8UWL - chains A and B of the 5 polymer chains in the assembly; structure by electron microscopy, 2.80 A resolution.

Chain A:
Molecule: 5-hydroxytryptamine receptor 2A
From: Homo sapiens
UniProt: P28223 (5HT2A_HUMAN); numbering as in UniProt (aligned over 66-404)
Amino-acid sequence (339 residues; row label = number of the first residue in the row):
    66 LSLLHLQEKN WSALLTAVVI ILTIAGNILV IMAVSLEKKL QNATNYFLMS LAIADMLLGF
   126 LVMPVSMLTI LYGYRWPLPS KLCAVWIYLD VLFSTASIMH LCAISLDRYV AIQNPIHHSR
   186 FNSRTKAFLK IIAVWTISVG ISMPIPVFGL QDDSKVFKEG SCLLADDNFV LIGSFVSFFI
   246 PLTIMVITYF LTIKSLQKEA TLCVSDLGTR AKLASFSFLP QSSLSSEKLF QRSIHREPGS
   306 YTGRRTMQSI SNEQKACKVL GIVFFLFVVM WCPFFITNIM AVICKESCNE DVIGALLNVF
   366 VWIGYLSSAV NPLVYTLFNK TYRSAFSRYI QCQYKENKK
Disordered / not traced: 66-76, 267-311, 398-404
Disulfides: Cys-148/Cys-227
Residues lining bound ligands: lisuride (H8G; N,N-diethyl-N'-[(8alpha)-6-methyl-9,10-didehydroergolin-8-yl]urea): Val-127, Trp-151, Ile-152, Asp-155, Val-156, Ser-159, Thr-160, Cys-227, Leu-229, Phe-234, Ser-239, Ser-242, Trp-336, Phe-339, Phe-340, Val-366, Tyr-370
Swiss-Prot annotation at these positions:
  - motif: Asp-172 to Tyr-174 (DRY motif), Asn-376 to Tyr-380 (NPxxY motif)
  - binding site (serotonin): Asp-155, Asn-343
  - site: Leu-229 (Hydrophobic barrier that decreases the speed of ligand binding and dissociation)
  - modified residue: Ser-280 (Phosphoserine)
  - mutagenesis: Trp-151 (W151A/F: Decreased ability to bind serotonin and psilocybin), Asp-155 (D155A: Abolished binding to serotonin and psilocybin), Leu-229 (L229A: Strongly increases dissociation of bound lysergic acid diethylamine, without affecting binding affinity ...), Ser-239 (S239A: Decreased ability to bind serotonin and psilocybin), Ser-242 (S242A: Decreased ability to bind serotonin and psilocybin), Ser-280 (S280A: Increased ability of hallucinogens to desensitize the receptor; S280D: Reduced receptor desensitization by nonhallucinogenic agonists), Leu-362 (L362A: Decreased ability to bind serotonin and psilocybin)
What the authors report for this chain:
  - binding site for lisuride: Asp-155, Ser-242
  - conformationally variable residues (side-chain flip): Trp-151, Phe-234

Chain B:
Molecule: G protein subunit q (Gi2-mini-Gq chimera)
From: Homo sapiens
Amino-acid sequence (246 residues; row label = number of the first residue in the row):
     1 MGSTVSAEDK AAAERSKMID KNLREDGEKA RRTLRLLLLG ADNSGKSTIV KQMRILHGGS
    61 GGSGGTSGIF ETKFQVDKVN FHMFDVGGQR DERRKWIQCF NDVTAIIFVV DSSDYNRLQE
   121 ALNDFKSIWN NRWLRTISVI LFLNKQDLLA EKVLAGKSKI EDYFPEFARY TTPEDATPEP
   181 GEDPRVTRAK YFIRKEFVDI STASGDGRHI CYPHFTCAVD TENARRIFND CKDIILQMNL
   241 REYNLV
Disordered / not traced: 1-3, 55-66, 89-92

Interface between chain A and chain B:
Residue-residue contacts (30; chain A residue first):
  Asn-107(A) / Glu-242(B)
  Thr-109(A) / Glu-242(B)  hydrogen bond
  Asp-172(A) / Tyr-243(B)  hydrogen bond
  Arg-173(A) / Tyr-243(B)
  Arg-173(A) / Leu-245(B)
  Pro-180(A) / Lys-232(B)
  Pro-180(A) / Ile-235(B)
  Pro-180(A) / Asn-239(B)
  Ile-181(A) / Val-79(B)  hydrophobic
  Ile-181(A) / Ile-235(B)  hydrophobic
  His-183(A) / Tyr-243(B)  hydrogen bond
  Ser-184(A) / Arg-31(B)
  Arg-185(A) / Arg-31(B)  hydrogen bond (backbone-side chain)
  Arg-185(A) / Arg-32(B)
  Arg-185(A) / Lys-78(B)  hydrogen bond (side chain-backbone)
  Phe-186(A) / Arg-32(B)
  Met-312(A) / Tyr-212(B)  hydrophobic
  Gln-313(A) / Gly-207(B)
  Gln-313(A) / Ile-210(B)
  Ser-314(A) / Asp-233(B)
  Ser-314(A) / Gln-237(B)
  Asn-317(A) / Gln-237(B)  hydrogen bond
  Asn-317(A) / Val-246(B)
  Val-324(A) / Leu-245(B)
  Leu-325(A) / Leu-245(B)  hydrophobic
  Tyr-380(A) / Asn-244(B)
  Phe-383(A) / Asn-244(B)
  Phe-383(A) / Val-246(B)
  Asn-384(A) / Asn-244(B)
  Tyr-387(A) / Asn-244(B)
Other interface residues (no listed pair), chain A (29 interface residues in all): Asn-110, Leu-113, Ala-176, Ile-177, Asn-187, Ser-188, Lys-320, Ala-321, Thr-381
Other interface residues (no listed pair), chain B (20 interface residues in all): Phe-228, Leu-236, Leu-240

Overview:
Chain A and chain B form an interface of 29 and 20 residues respectively, with 6 hydrogen bonds. Polar
contacts include Thr-109(A)/Glu-242(B), Asp-172(A)/Tyr-243(B) and His-183(A)/Tyr-243(B). Chain A binds
lisuride. From the paper: a binding site for lisuride at Asp-155(A) and Ser-242(A); conformational variability
at Trp-151(A) and Phe-234(A).
Here chain A is 5-hydroxytryptamine receptor 2A and chain B is G protein subunit q (Gi2-mini-Gq chimera), both
from Homo sapiens. Entry 8UWL (5-HT2AR bound to Lisuride in complex with a mini-Gq protein and an active-state
stabilizing single-chain variable ...) was determined by electron microscopy together with 8V6U from the same
study.
